8TJM - chain A; structure by X-ray diffraction, 1.28 A resolution.

# Chain A
Protein: beta-lactamase
From: Klebsiella pneumoniae
Notes: EC 3.5.2.6
Reference sequence: A0A4Y5JTU1 (A0A4Y5JTU1_KLEPN); the author numbering skips numbers that UniProt does not, so the offset changes along the chain: 26-57 = UniProt 26-57; 59-252 = UniProt 58-251; 254-306 = UniProt 252-304
Chain sequence (282 residues; each row starts with the number of its first residue; note: 2 numbers in that range are skipped by the numbering (no residue carries them; nothing is unmodelled there)):
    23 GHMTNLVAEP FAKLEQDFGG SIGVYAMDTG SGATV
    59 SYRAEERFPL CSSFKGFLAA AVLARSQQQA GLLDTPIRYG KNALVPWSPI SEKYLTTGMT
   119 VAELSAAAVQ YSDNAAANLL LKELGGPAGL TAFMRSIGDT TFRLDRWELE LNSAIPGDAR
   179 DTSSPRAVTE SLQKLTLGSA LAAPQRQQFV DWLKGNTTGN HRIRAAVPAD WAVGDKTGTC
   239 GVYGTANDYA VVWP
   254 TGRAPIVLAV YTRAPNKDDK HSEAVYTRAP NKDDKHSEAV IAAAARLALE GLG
Not modelled in the structure: 23-26, 270-275
Disulfide bonds: Cys69-Cys238
Sequence notes: expression tag (23-25)
From the paper describing this entry:
  - conformationally variable residues (loop rearrangement, order/disorder transition, side-chain flip): Thr237 to Gly242, Lys270 to Ser275
  - catalytic residues: Ser70, Lys73, Ser130, Glu166, Asn170

# Summary
From the paper: catalytic residues Ser70, Lys73 and Ser130 among others; conformational variability at Thr237
and Lys270.
Chain A is beta-lactamase (Klebsiella pneumoniae); the structure, Crystal structure of KPC-44 carbapenemase,
was determined by X-ray diffraction together with 8TMR, 8TMT and 8TN0 from the same study.
